3WC7 - chain A; structure by X-ray diffraction, 1.90 A resolution.

== Chain A ==
Protein: Carboxypeptidase B
Source organism: Sus scrofa
Notes: EC 3.4.17.2
UniProt: P09955 (CBPB1_PIG); the construct lacks a stretch of the UniProt sequence, so the offset changes along the chain: 4-187 = UniProt 111-294; 188-308 = UniProt 296-416
Chain sequence (306 residues; numbered 4 to 308 plus 1 insertion-coded residue; the number before each row is that of its first residue):
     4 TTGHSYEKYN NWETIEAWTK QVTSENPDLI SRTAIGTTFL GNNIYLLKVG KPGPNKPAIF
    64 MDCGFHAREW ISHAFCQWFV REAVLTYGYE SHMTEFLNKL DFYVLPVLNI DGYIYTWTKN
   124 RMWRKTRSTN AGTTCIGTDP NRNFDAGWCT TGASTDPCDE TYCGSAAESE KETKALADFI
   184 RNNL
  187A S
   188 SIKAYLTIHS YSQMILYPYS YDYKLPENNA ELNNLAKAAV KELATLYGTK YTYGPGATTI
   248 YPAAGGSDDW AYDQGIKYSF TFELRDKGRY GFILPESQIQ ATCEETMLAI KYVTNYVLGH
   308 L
Not modelled in the structure: 4-5
Disulfides: Cys66-Cys79, Cys138-Cys161, Cys152-Cys166
Bound ions: Zn2+ site 1: His69, Glu72, His196 (together with ef6265); Zn2+ site 2: Glu85, Glu291
Ligand contacts: ef6265 (EF1; (2S)-7-amino-2-{[(R)-hydroxy{(1R)-2-methyl-1-[(3-phenylpropanoyl)amino]propyl}phosphoryl]methyl}heptanoic acid): His69, Arg71, Glu72, Arg127, Asn144, Arg145, Glu163, Thr164, His196, Ser197, Tyr198, Ser199, Leu203, Ser207, Ile247, Tyr248, Ala250, Asp255, Thr268, Glu270, Phe279

== Summary ==
Ligands of chain A: ef6265. His69, Glu72 and His196 coordinate Zn2+ site 1. Glu85 and Glu291 form the Zn2+
site 2.
Chain A is Carboxypeptidase B (Sus scrofa); the structure, Carboxypeptidase B in complex with EF6265, was
determined by X-ray diffraction, deposited together with 3WAB, 3WC5 and 3WC6.
